PDB entry 4Y69 | X-ray diffraction, 2.90 A resolution | chains A and G of the 30 polymer chains in the assembly

[Chain A]
Protein: Proteasome subunit alpha type-2
Source organism: Saccharomyces cerevisiae (strain ATCC 204508 / S288c)
Notes: EC 3.4.25.1
UniProt: P23639 (PSA2_YEAST); numbering as in UniProt (aligned over 1-250)
Amino-acid sequence (250 residues; numbered 1 to 250; the number before each row is that of its first residue):
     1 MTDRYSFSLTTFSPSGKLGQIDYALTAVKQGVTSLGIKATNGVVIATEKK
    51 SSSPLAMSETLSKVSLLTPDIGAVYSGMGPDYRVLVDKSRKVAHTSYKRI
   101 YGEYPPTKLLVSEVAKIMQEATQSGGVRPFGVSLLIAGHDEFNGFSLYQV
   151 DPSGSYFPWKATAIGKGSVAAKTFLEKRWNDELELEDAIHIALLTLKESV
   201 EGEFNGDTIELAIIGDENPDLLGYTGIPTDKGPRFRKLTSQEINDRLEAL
Curated features (UniProtKB/Swiss-Prot):
  - cross-link: Lys108 (Glycyl lysine isopeptide (Lys-Gly) (interchain with G-Cter in ubiquitin))

[Chain G]
Protein: Proteasome subunit alpha type-1
Source organism: Saccharomyces cerevisiae (strain ATCC 204508 / S288c)
Notes: EC 3.4.25.1
UniProt: P21243 (PSA1_YEAST); residues -8 to 243 here correspond to UniProt positions 1-252 (UniProt number = residue number + 9)
Amino-acid sequence (252 residues; row label = number of the first residue in the row; numbers below 1 keep their minus sign (Met-8 is residue -8)):
    -8 MSGAAAASAAGYDRHITIFSPEGRLYQVEYAFKATNQTNINSLAVRGKDC
    42 TVVISQKKVPDKLLDPTTVSYIFCISRTIGMVVNGPIPDARNAALRAKAE
    92 AAEFRYKYGYDMPCDVLAKRMANLSQIYTQRAYMRPLGVILTFVSVDEEL
   142 GPSIYKTDPAGYYVGYKATATGPKQQEITTNLENHFKKSKIDHINEESWE
   192 KVVEFAITHMIDALGTEFSKNDLEVGVATKDKFFTLSAENIEERLVAIAE
   242 QD
Unresolved in the structure: -8 to 1, 243
Ion coordination: Mg2+: Thr8, Tyr119, Arg122, Met125

[Interface between chain A and chain G]
Contacting residue pairs (64):
  Asp3(A) with Tyr124(G)
  Tyr5(A) with Ile7(G); Ala123(G), hydrophobic; Tyr124(G), hydrophobic
  Leu9(A) with Ile9(G), hydrophobic; Ala123(G), hydrophobic
  Gln20(A) with Ile9(G); Phe10(G), hydrogen bond (side chain-backbone)
  Tyr23(A) with Phe10(G), hydrophobic; Ser11(G); Pro12(G), hydrophobic; Gly14(G)
  Ala24(A) with Phe10(G), hydrophobic
  Thr26(A) with Pro12(G); Glu13(G)
  Ala27(A) with Gly14(G)
  Ser52(A) with Tyr153(G), hydrogen bond
  Pro54(A) with Lys158(G); Glu174(G)
  Leu55(A) with Tyr157(G); Lys158(G), hydrogen bond (backbone-backbone); Ala159(G); Thr170(G); Glu174(G); Phe177(G), hydrophobic
  Ala56(A) with Gly156(G); Tyr157(G), hydrophobic
  Met57(A) with Arg37(G); Val155(G); Gly156(G), hydrogen bond (backbone-backbone); Tyr157(G); Lys158(G)
  Thr60(A) with Tyr146(G); Val155(G); Gly156(G), hydrogen bond (side chain-backbone)
  Leu61(A) with Tyr153(G), hydrophobic
  Met78(A) with Phe10(G), hydrophobic; Leu16(G), hydrophobic
  Pro80(A) with Gln117(G); Ala151(G); Gly152(G); Tyr153(G)
  Asp81(A) with Gln117(G)
  Arg83(A) with Ala113(G), hydrogen bond (side chain-backbone); Asn114(G); Gly152(G), hydrogen bond (side chain-backbone); Tyr154(G)
  Val84(A) with Asn114(G); Gln117(G)
  Asp87(A) with Lys110(G), salt bridge; Asn114(G)
  Gly126(A) with Arg122(G); Ala123(G), hydrogen bond (backbone-backbone)
  Val127(A) with Gln121(G); Arg122(G)
  Arg128(A) with Thr8(G); Phe10(G); Leu16(G); Thr120(G), hydrogen bond (side chain-backbone); Gln121(G), hydrogen bond (backbone-backbone)
  Pro129(A) with Phe10(G); Gln121(G)
  Phe130(A) with Gln121(G)
  Gly131(A) with Phe10(G)
Other interface residues (no listed pair), chain A (32 interface residues in all): Met1, Thr2, Gln30, Ser53, Ala121
Other interface residues (no listed pair), chain G (34 interface residues in all): Thr160, Leu173

[In short]
32 residues of chain A face 34 of chain G across their interface, with 10 hydrogen bonds and 1 salt bridge.
Polar contacts include Asp87(A)-Lys110(G), Gln20(A)-Phe10(G) and Ser52(A)-Tyr153(G). The Mg2+ site is built by
Thr8(G), Tyr119(G), Arg122(G) and Met125(G).
Here chain A is Proteasome subunit alpha type-2 and chain G is Proteasome subunit alpha type-1, both from
Saccharomyces cerevisiae (strain ATCC 204508 / S288c). Entry 4Y69 (Yeast 20S proteasome in complex with
Ac-PAD-ep) was determined by X-ray diffraction together with 4Y6A, 4Y6V, 4Y6Z, 4Y70, 4Y74, 4Y75 and 34 further
entries from the same study.
